PDB entry 6EOT | X-ray diffraction, 3.50 A resolution | chains A and F of the 4 polymer chains in the assembly

== Chain A ==
Name: Dipeptidyl peptidase 8
Organism: Homo sapiens
Notes: EC 3.4.14.5
Reference sequence: Q6V1X1 (DPP8_HUMAN); residues 1-898 here = UniProt positions 1-898
Sequence (898 residues; each row starts with the number of its first residue):
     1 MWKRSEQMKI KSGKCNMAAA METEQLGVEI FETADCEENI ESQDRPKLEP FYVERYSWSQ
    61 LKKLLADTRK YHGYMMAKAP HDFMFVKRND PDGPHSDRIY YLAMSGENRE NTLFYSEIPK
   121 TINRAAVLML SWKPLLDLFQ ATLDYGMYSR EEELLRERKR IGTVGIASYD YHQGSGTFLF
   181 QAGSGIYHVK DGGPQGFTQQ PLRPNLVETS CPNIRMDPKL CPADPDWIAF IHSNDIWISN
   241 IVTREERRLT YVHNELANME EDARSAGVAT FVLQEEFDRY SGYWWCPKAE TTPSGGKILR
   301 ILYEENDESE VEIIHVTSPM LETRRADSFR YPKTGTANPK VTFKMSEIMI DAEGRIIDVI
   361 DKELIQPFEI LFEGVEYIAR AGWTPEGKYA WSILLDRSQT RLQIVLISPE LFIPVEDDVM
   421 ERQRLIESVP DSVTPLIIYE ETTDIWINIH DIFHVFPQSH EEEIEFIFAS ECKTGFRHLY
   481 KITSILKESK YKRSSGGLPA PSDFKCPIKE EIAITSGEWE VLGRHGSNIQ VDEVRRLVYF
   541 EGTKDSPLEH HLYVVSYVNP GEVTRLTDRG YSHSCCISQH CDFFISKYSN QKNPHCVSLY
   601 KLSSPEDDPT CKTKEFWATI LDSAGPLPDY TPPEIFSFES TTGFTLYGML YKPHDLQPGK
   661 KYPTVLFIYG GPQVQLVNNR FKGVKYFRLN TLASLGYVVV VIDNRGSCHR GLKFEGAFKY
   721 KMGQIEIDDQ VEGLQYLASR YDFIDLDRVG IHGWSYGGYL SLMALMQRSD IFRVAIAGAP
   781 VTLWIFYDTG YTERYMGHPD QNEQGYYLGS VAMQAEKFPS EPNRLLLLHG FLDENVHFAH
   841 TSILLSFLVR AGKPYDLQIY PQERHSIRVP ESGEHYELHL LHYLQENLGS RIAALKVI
Not modelled in the structure: 1-47, 73-77, 105-108, 139-147, 898
Curated features (UniProtKB/Swiss-Prot):
  - active site (Charge relay system): Ser755, Asp833, His865
  - mutagenesis: Glu275 (E275K: 13-fold reduction in affinity for Ala-Pro-AFC; no effect on subcellular location), Asp451 (D451F: Reduced dimerization and reduced enzyme activity), Ser755 (S755A: Abolishes activity; no effect on subcellular location), Asp788 (D788A/S/V: Strongly reduced enzyme activity; D788E: Loss of enzyme activity. Loss of dimerization), Asp833 (D833A: Abolishes activity; no effect on subcellular location), His865 (H865A: Abolishes activity; no effect on subcellular location)
What the authors report for this chain:
  - catalytic residues: Tyr669 (proposed by the authors, not directly observed)

== Chain F ==
Name: Ser-leu-arg-phe-leu-tyr-glu-gly
Sequence (8 residues; each row starts with the number of its first residue):
    10 SLRFLYEG

== Interface between chain A and chain F ==
Pairs across the interface (39; chain A residue first):
  His72(A) with Gly17(F), hydrogen bond (side chain-backbone)
  Lys78(A) with Glu16(F), salt bridge
  Arg160(A) with Ser10(F); Arg12(F), hydrogen bond (side chain-backbone); Leu14(F)
  Gly162(A) with Glu16(F)
  Glu275(A) with Ser10(F), hydrogen bond (side chain-backbone)
  Glu276(A) with Ser10(F), hydrogen bond (side chain-backbone)
  His525(A) with Arg12(F)
  Tyr669(A) with Ser10(F); Leu11(F), hydrogen bond (side chain-backbone)
  Gln673(A) with Ser10(F), hydrogen bond
  Val674(A) with Arg12(F)
  Val684(A) with Gly17(F)
  Lys685(A) with Tyr15(F), hydrogen bond (side chain-backbone)
  Trp754(A) with Phe13(F), hydrophobic
  Ser755(A) with Leu11(F), hydrogen bond (side chain-backbone); Arg12(F), hydrogen bond (side chain-backbone)
  Tyr756(A) with Leu11(F), hydrophobic
  Ala779(A) with Phe13(F), hydrophobic
  Val781(A) with Leu11(F), hydrophobic
  Trp784(A) with Leu11(F), hydrophobic
  Tyr787(A) with Ser10(F), hydrogen bond (side chain-backbone); Leu11(F), hydrophobic
  Tyr791(A) with Leu11(F), hydrophobic
  Asn835(A) with Ser10(F), hydrogen bond (side chain-backbone)
  Val836(A) with Leu11(F), hydrophobic
  Arg864(A) with Phe13(F)
  His865(A) with Arg12(F); Phe13(F); Leu14(F)
  Ser866(A) with Phe13(F); Leu14(F)
  Ile867(A) with Phe13(F), hydrophobic; Leu14(F), hydrogen bond (backbone-backbone); Tyr15(F), hydrophobic
  Arg868(A) with Leu14(F)
  Gly873(A) with Tyr15(F), hydrogen bond (backbone-side chain)
  Glu877(A) with Tyr15(F), hydrogen bond
Also at the interface, not in a pair above, chain A (34 interface residues in all): Ile161, Phe687, Asp833, Glu874, Tyr876

== Summary ==
Chain A and chain F form an interface of 34 and 8 residues respectively; the contacts include 14 hydrogen
bonds and 1 salt bridge. Polar pairs include Lys78(A)-Glu16(F), His72(A)-Gly17(F) and Arg160(A)-Arg12(F).
Curated annotation (UniProt) lists 3 active-site residues and 6 mutagenesis sites on chain A. The paper
reports the catalytic residue Tyr669(A).
Here chain A is Dipeptidyl peptidase 8 (Homo sapiens) and chain F is Ser-leu-arg-phe-leu-tyr-glu-gly. Entry
6EOT (DPP8 - SLRFLYEG, space group 19) was determined by X-ray diffraction together with 6EOO, 6EOP, 6EOQ,
6EOR and 6EOS from the same study.
